PDB entry 2R93 | X-ray diffraction, 4.00 A resolution | chains A and B of the 13 polymer chains in the assembly

[Chain A]
Protein: DNA-directed RNA polymerase II subunit RPB1
From: Saccharomyces cerevisiae
Notes: EC 2.7.7.6
Reference sequence: P04050 (RPB1_YEAST); residues 1-1733 here = UniProt positions 1-1733
Sequence (1733 residues; row label = number of the first residue in the row):
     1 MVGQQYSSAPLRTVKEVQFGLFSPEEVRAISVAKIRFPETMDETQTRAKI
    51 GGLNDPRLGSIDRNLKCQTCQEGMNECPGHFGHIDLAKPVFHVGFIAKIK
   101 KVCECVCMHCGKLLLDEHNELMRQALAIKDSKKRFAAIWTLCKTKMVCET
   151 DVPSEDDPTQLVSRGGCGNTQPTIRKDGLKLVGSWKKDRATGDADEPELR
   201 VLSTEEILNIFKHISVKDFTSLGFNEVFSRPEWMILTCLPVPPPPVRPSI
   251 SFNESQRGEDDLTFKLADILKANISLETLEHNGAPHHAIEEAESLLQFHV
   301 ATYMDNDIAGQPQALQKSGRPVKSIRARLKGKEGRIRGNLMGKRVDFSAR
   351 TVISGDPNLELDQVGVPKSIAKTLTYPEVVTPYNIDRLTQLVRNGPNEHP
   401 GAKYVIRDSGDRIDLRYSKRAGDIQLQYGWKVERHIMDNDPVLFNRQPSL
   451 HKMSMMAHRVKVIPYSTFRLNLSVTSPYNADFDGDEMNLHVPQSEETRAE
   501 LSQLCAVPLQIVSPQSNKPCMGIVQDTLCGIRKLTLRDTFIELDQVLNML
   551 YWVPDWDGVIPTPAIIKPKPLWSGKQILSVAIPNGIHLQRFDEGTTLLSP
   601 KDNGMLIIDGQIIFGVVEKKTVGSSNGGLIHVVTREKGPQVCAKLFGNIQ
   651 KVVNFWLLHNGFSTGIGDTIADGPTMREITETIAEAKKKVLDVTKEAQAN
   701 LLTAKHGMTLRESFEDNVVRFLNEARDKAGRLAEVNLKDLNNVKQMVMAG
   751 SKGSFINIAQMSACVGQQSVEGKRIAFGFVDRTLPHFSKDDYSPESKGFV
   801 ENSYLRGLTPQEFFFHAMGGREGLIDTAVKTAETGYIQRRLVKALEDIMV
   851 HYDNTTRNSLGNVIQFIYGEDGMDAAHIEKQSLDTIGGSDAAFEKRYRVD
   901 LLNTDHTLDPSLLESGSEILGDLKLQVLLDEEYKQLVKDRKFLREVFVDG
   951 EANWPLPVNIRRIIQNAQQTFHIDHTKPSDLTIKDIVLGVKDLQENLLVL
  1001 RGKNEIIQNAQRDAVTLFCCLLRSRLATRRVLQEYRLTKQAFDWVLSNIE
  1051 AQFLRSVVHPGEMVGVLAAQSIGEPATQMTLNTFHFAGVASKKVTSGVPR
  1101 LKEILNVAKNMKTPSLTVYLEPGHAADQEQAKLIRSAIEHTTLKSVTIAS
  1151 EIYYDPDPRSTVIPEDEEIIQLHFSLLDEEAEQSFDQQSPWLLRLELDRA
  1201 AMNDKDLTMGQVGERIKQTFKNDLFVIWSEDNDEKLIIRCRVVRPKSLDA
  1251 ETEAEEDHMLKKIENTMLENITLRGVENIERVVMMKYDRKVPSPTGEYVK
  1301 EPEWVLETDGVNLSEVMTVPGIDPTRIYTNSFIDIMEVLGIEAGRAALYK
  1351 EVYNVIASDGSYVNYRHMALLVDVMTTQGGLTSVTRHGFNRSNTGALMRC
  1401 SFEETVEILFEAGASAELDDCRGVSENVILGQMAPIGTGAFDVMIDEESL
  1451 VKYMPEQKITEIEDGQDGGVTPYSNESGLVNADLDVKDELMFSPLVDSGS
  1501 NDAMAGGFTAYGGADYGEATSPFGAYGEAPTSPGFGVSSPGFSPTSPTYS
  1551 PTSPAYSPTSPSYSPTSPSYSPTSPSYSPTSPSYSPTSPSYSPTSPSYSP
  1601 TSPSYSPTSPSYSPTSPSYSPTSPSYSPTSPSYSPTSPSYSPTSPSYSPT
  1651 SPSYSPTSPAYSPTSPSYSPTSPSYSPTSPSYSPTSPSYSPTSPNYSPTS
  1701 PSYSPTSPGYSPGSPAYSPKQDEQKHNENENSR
Unresolved in the structure: 1, 190-194, 1082-1091, 1178-1186, 1246-1253, 1456-1733
Metal / ion sites: Zn2+ site 1: Cys-67, Cys-70, Cys-77; Zn2+ site 2: Cys-110, Cys-148; Mg2+ near Asp-481 (its only coordinating residue here)

[Chain B]
Protein: DNA-directed RNA polymerase II subunit RPB2
From: Saccharomyces cerevisiae
Notes: EC 2.7.7.6
Reference sequence: P08518 (RPB2_YEAST); residue numbers follow UniProt; this construct covers 1-1224
Sequence (1224 residues; each row starts with the number of its first residue):
     1 MSDLANSEKYYDEDPYGFEDESAPITAEDSWAVISAFFREKGLVSQQLDS
    51 FNQFVDYTLQDIICEDSTLILEQLAQHTTESDNISRKYEISFGKIYVTKP
   101 MVNESDGVTHALYPQEARLRNLTYSSGLFVDVKKRTYEAIDVPGRELKYE
   151 LIAEESEDDSESGKVFIGRLPIMLRSKNCYLSEATESDLYKLKECPFDMG
   201 GYFIINGSEKVLIAQERSAGNIVQVFKKAAPSPISHVAEIRSALEKGSRF
   251 ISTLQVKLYGREGSSARTIKATLPYIKQDIPIVIIFRALGIIPDGEILEH
   301 ICYDVNDWQMLEMLKPCVEDGFVIQDRETALDFIGRRGTALGIKKEKRIQ
   351 YAKDILQKEFLPHITQLEGFESRKAFFLGYMINRLLLCALDRKDQDDRDH
   401 FGKKRLDLAGPLLAQLFKTLFKKLTKDIFRYMQRTVEEAHDFNMKLAINA
   451 KTITSGLKYALATGNWGEQKKAMSSRAGVSQVLNRYTYSSTLSHLRRTNT
   501 PIGRDGKLAKPRQLHNTHWGLVCPAETPEGQACGLVKNLSLMSCISVGTD
   551 PMPIITFLSEWGMEPLEDYVPHQSPDATRVFVNGVWHGVHRNPARLMETL
   601 RTLRRKGDINPEVSMIRDIREKELKIFTDAGRVYRPLFIVEDDESLGHKE
   651 LKVRKGHIAKLMATEYQDIEGGFEDVEEYTWSSLLNEGLVEYIDAEEEES
   701 ILIAMQPEDLEPAEANEENDLDVDPAKRIRVSHHATTFTHCEIHPSMILG
   751 VAASIIPFPDHNQSPRNTYQSAMGKQAMGVFLTNYNVRMDTMANILYYPQ
   801 KPLGTTRAMEYLKFRELPAGQNAIVAIACYSGYNQEDSMIMNQSSIDRGL
   851 FRSLFFRSYMDQEKKYGMSITETFEKPQRTNTLRMKHGTYDKLDDDGLIA
   901 PGVRVSGEDVIIGKTTPISPDEEELGQRTAYHSKRDASTPLRSTENGIVD
   951 QVLVTTNQDGLKFVKVRVRTTKIPQIGDKFASRHGQKGTIGITYRREDMP
  1001 FTAEGIVPDLIINPHAIPSRMTVAHLIECLLSKVAALSGNEGDASPFTDI
  1051 TVEGISKLLREHGYQSRGFEVMYNGHTGKKLMAQIFFGPTYYQRLRHMVD
  1101 DKIHARARGPMQVLTRQPVEGRSRDGGLRFGEMERDCMIAHGAASFLKER
  1151 LMEASDAFRVHICGICGLMTVIAKLNHNQFECKGCDNKIDIYQIHIPYAA
  1201 KLLFQELMAMNITPRLYTDRSRDF
Unresolved in the structure: 1-18, 71-89, 134-163, 438-445, 503-509, 669-677, 716-721, 918-932
Metal / ion sites: Zn2+: Cys-1163, Cys-1166, Cys-1182, Cys-1185

[How chain A and chain B interact]
Residue-residue contacts (399; chain A residue first):
  Val-2(A) / Ala-1157(B)
  Val-2(A) / Phe-1158(B)
  Val-2(A) / Arg-1159(B)
  Val-2(A) / His-1195(B)
  Gln-4(A) / Arg-1159(B)  hydrogen bond (backbone-side chain)
  Gln-5(A) / Arg-1159(B)  hydrogen bond (backbone-side chain)
  Ser-7(A) / His-1161(B)
  Ser-7(A) / Leu-1175(B)
  Ser-7(A) / Gln-1193(B)  hydrogen bond
  Ser-8(A) / Asn-1178(B)  hydrogen bond
  Ser-8(A) / Phe-1180(B)
  Ala-9(A) / His-1161(B)
  Ala-9(A) / Phe-1180(B)  hydrophobic
  Ala-9(A) / Gln-1193(B)
  Pro-10(A) / Ile-1191(B)
  Pro-10(A) / Tyr-1192(B)
  Pro-10(A) / Gln-1193(B)  hydrogen bond (backbone-backbone)
  Leu-11(A) / Gln-1193(B)
  Leu-11(A) / His-1195(B)
  Arg-12(A) / Tyr-1192(B)  hydrogen bond
  Arg-12(A) / Gln-1193(B)  hydrogen bond (backbone-backbone)
  Arg-12(A) / Ile-1194(B)
  Arg-12(A) / Thr-1218(B)
  Arg-12(A) / Asp-1219(B)
  Thr-13(A) / Thr-1218(B)
  Val-14(A) / Ile-1194(B)  hydrophobic
  Val-14(A) / Leu-1216(B)  hydrophobic
  Val-14(A) / Tyr-1217(B)
  Lys-15(A) / Tyr-1217(B)  hydrogen bond (backbone-backbone)
  Lys-15(A) / Thr-1218(B)
  Lys-15(A) / Arg-1220(B)  hydrogen bond (backbone-side chain)
  Glu-16(A) / Arg-1215(B)
  Glu-16(A) / Leu-1216(B)
  Glu-16(A) / Tyr-1217(B)  hydrogen bond (backbone-backbone)
  Glu-16(A) / Asp-1219(B)
  Glu-16(A) / Arg-1220(B)
  Glu-16(A) / Ser-1221(B)  hydrogen bond
  Glu-16(A) / Arg-1222(B)  hydrogen bond (side chain-backbone)
  Val-17(A) / Arg-1215(B)
  Gln-18(A) / Thr-1213(B)
  Gln-18(A) / Pro-1214(B)
  Gln-18(A) / Arg-1215(B)  hydrogen bond (backbone-backbone)
  Phe-19(A) / Thr-1213(B)
  Phe-19(A) / Pro-1214(B)  hydrophobic
  Gly-20(A) / Ile-1212(B)
  Gly-20(A) / Thr-1213(B)  hydrogen bond (backbone-backbone)
  Leu-21(A) / Asn-1211(B)
  Leu-21(A) / Thr-1213(B)
  Phe-22(A) / Asn-1211(B)  hydrogen bond (backbone-side chain)
  Phe-22(A) / Thr-1213(B)
  Glu-26(A) / Cys-1166(B)
  Glu-26(A) / Leu-1168(B)
  Glu-26(A) / Arg-1215(B)  salt bridge
  Ala-29(A) / Gly-1184(B)
  Ile-30(A) / Leu-1168(B)  hydrophobic
  Ile-30(A) / Lys-1183(B)  hydrogen bond (backbone-side chain)
  Gln-71(A) / Lys-1174(B)
  Gln-71(A) / Asn-1176(B)  hydrogen bond
  Glu-72(A) / Lys-1174(B)
  Glu-72(A) / Leu-1175(B)
  Met-74(A) / Arg-1116(B)
  Asn-75(A) / Arg-1116(B)
  Glu-76(A) / Arg-1116(B)
  Glu-76(A) / Phe-1158(B)
  Glu-76(A) / Arg-1159(B)  salt bridge
  Glu-76(A) / Leu-1175(B)
  Pro-78(A) / Lys-1201(B)
  Gly-79(A) / Lys-1201(B)
  Gly-79(A) / Gln-1205(B)
  Phe-81(A) / Gln-1205(B)
  Phe-81(A) / Met-1208(B)  hydrophobic
  Phe-81(A) / Ala-1209(B)
  His-92(A) / Met-1210(B)  hydrogen bond (side chain-backbone)
  Pro-240(A) / Met-1208(B)
  Pro-240(A) / Asn-1211(B)
  Pro-242(A) / Ala-1209(B)
  Pro-245(A) / Leu-1114(B)
  Pro-245(A) / Tyr-1198(B)
  Pro-245(A) / Lys-1201(B)
  Pro-245(A) / Leu-1202(B)
  Val-246(A) / Leu-1114(B)
  Val-246(A) / Gln-1205(B)
  Val-246(A) / Glu-1206(B)
  Pro-248(A) / Leu-1114(B)
  Asn-253(A) / Arg-884(B)  hydrogen bond
  Asn-253(A) / Arg-935(B)
  Glu-254(A) / Arg-935(B)  salt bridge
  Ser-255(A) / Arg-935(B)
  Tyr-303(A) / Ala-1209(B)
  Met-304(A) / Met-1210(B)  hydrophobic
  Leu-315(A) / Lys-471(B)
  Gly-319(A) / Lys-471(B)
  Ile-325(A) / Glu-1206(B)
  Ile-325(A) / Ala-1209(B)  hydrophobic
  Ile-325(A) / Met-1210(B)  hydrophobic
  Arg-328(A) / Glu-1206(B)  salt bridge
  Leu-329(A) / Leu-1203(B)  hydrophobic
  Leu-329(A) / Glu-1206(B)
  Leu-329(A) / Leu-1207(B)  hydrophobic
  Leu-329(A) / Met-1210(B)  hydrophobic
  Arg-335(A) / Leu-1114(B)
  Arg-335(A) / Ala-1199(B)
  Arg-335(A) / Leu-1202(B)
  Arg-335(A) / Glu-1206(B)  salt bridge
  Ile-336(A) / Leu-1203(B)  hydrophobic
  Arg-337(A) / Arg-1129(B)
  Arg-337(A) / Glu-1132(B)  salt bridge
  Gly-338(A) / Arg-1129(B)  hydrogen bond (backbone-side chain)
  Asn-339(A) / Thr-1115(B)
  Asn-339(A) / Gln-1117(B)  hydrogen bond (backbone-side chain)
  Asn-339(A) / Asp-1156(B)
  Asn-339(A) / Ala-1199(B)
  Leu-340(A) / Pro-1197(B)  hydrophobic
  Leu-340(A) / Ala-1199(B)
  Leu-340(A) / Ala-1200(B)
  Leu-340(A) / Leu-1203(B)  hydrophobic
  Met-341(A) / Glu-1132(B)
  Met-341(A) / Arg-1135(B)
  Gly-342(A) / Arg-1129(B)  hydrogen bond (backbone-side chain)
  Gly-342(A) / Gly-1131(B)
  Lys-343(A) / Gln-1117(B)
  Lys-343(A) / Arg-1129(B)
  Lys-343(A) / Phe-1130(B)  hydrogen bond (backbone-backbone)
  Lys-343(A) / Leu-1151(B)  hydrogen bond (side chain-backbone)
  Lys-343(A) / Ser-1155(B)
  Lys-343(A) / Asp-1156(B)  salt bridge
  Lys-343(A) / Pro-1197(B)
  Arg-344(A) / Gln-1117(B)
  Arg-344(A) / Pro-1118(B)
  Arg-344(A) / Val-1119(B)
  Arg-344(A) / Glu-1120(B)  salt bridge
  Arg-344(A) / Gly-1127(B)  hydrogen bond (side chain-backbone)
  Arg-344(A) / Leu-1128(B)
  Arg-344(A) / Arg-1129(B)
  Arg-344(A) / Ser-1155(B)  hydrogen bond (backbone-side chain)
  Val-345(A) / Gly-1127(B)
  Val-345(A) / Leu-1128(B)  hydrogen bond (backbone-backbone)
  Val-345(A) / Phe-1130(B)  hydrophobic
  Val-345(A) / Arg-1150(B)
  Val-345(A) / Ala-1154(B)
  Asp-346(A) / Arg-1106(B)  salt bridge
  Asp-346(A) / Arg-1108(B)  hydrogen bond (side chain-backbone)
  Asp-346(A) / Met-1111(B)
  Asp-346(A) / Pro-1118(B)
  Asp-346(A) / Arg-1150(B)
  Asp-346(A) / Ala-1154(B)  hydrogen bond (backbone-backbone)
  Phe-347(A) / Arg-1106(B)  hydrogen bond (backbone-backbone)
  Phe-347(A) / Ala-1107(B)
  Phe-347(A) / Arg-1150(B)  hydrogen bond (backbone-side chain)
  Ser-348(A) / Ala-1105(B)
  Ser-348(A) / Arg-1106(B)  hydrogen bond (backbone-backbone)
  Ser-348(A) / Leu-1128(B)  hydrogen bond (side chain-backbone)
  Ala-349(A) / His-1104(B)
  Ala-349(A) / Ala-1105(B)  hydrophobic
  Ala-349(A) / Leu-1128(B)
  Arg-350(A) / Lys-1102(B)
  Arg-350(A) / Ile-1103(B)
  Arg-350(A) / His-1104(B)  hydrogen bond (backbone-backbone)
  Arg-350(A) / Leu-1128(B)
  Thr-351(A) / Ile-1103(B)
  Thr-351(A) / His-1104(B)
  Val-352(A) / Val-1099(B)  hydrophobic
  Asp-356(A) / Tyr-833(B)  hydrogen bond
  Pro-357(A) / Gly-832(B)
  Pro-357(A) / Tyr-833(B)
  Asn-358(A) / Tyr-833(B)  hydrogen bond
  Thr-373(A) / Ala-1105(B)
  Thr-373(A) / Ala-1107(B)
  Leu-374(A) / Ala-1105(B)  hydrophobic
  Leu-374(A) / Arg-1106(B)
  Thr-375(A) / Ala-1107(B)
  Tyr-404(A) / Arg-1108(B)
  Arg-412(A) / Arg-1108(B)
  Glu-433(A) / Arg-1108(B)  salt bridge
  Leu-443(A) / Met-1138(B)  hydrophobic
  Leu-443(A) / Phe-1146(B)  hydrophobic
  Asn-445(A) / Glu-1134(B)
  Gln-447(A) / Glu-1134(B)
  Ser-449(A) / Met-1133(B)
  Ser-449(A) / Glu-1134(B)  hydrogen bond
  Ser-449(A) / Cys-1137(B)
  His-451(A) / Cys-1137(B)  hydrogen bond (backbone-side chain)
  Lys-452(A) / Ala-1140(B)
  Lys-452(A) / His-1141(B)  hydrogen bond (backbone-side chain)
  Met-455(A) / Glu-1134(B)
  Met-455(A) / His-1141(B)  hydrogen bond (backbone-side chain)
  Tyr-465(A) / Ile-976(B)  hydrophobic
  Ser-466(A) / Gln-975(B)  hydrogen bond
  Ser-466(A) / Val-1099(B)
  Ser-466(A) / Asp-1100(B)  hydrogen bond
  Ser-466(A) / Ile-1103(B)
  Thr-467(A) / Ile-976(B)
  Thr-467(A) / Gly-977(B)
  Arg-469(A) / Gly-991(B)  hydrogen bond (side chain-backbone)
  Leu-472(A) / Gln-835(B)
  Leu-472(A) / Glu-836(B)
  Thr-475(A) / Glu-836(B)
  Phe-482(A) / Gln-835(B)
  Phe-482(A) / Glu-836(B)  hydrogen bond (backbone-backbone)
  Phe-482(A) / Asp-837(B)
  Phe-482(A) / Ser-838(B)
  Phe-482(A) / Thr-989(B)  hydrogen bond (backbone-side chain)
  Asp-483(A) / Asp-837(B)
  Asp-483(A) / Lys-979(B)
  Asp-483(A) / Lys-987(B)
  Asp-483(A) / Thr-989(B)
  Gly-484(A) / Thr-989(B)
  Glu-486(A) / Lys-1102(B)
  Asn-488(A) / Leu-1128(B)
  His-490(A) / Phe-1130(B)
  His-490(A) / Arg-1150(B)  hydrogen bond
  Val-491(A) / Arg-1150(B)  hydrogen bond (backbone-side chain)
  Pro-492(A) / Glu-1149(B)
  Gln-493(A) / Glu-1149(B)  hydrogen bond (backbone-side chain)
  Ser-494(A) / Glu-1149(B)  hydrogen bond (backbone-side chain)
  Glu-496(A) / Ser-1145(B)
  Thr-497(A) / Phe-1146(B)
  Thr-497(A) / Glu-1149(B)  hydrogen bond
  Glu-500(A) / Ala-1143(B)
  Glu-500(A) / Ala-1144(B)  hydrogen bond (side chain-backbone)
  Glu-500(A) / Ser-1145(B)  hydrogen bond
  Glu-500(A) / Phe-1146(B)  hydrogen bond (side chain-backbone)
  Leu-504(A) / His-1141(B)
  Cys-505(A) / Met-1138(B)  hydrophobic
  Cys-505(A) / His-1141(B)
  Gln-510(A) / His-1141(B)
  Val-524(A) / Gln-835(B)
  Gln-525(A) / Gln-835(B)
  Gln-525(A) / Glu-836(B)  hydrogen bond (side chain-backbone)
  Gln-525(A) / His-1015(B)
  Asp-526(A) / Cys-829(B)  hydrogen bond
  Asp-526(A) / Gln-835(B)  hydrogen bond (backbone-side chain)
  Asp-526(A) / Asn-1013(B)  hydrogen bond
  Asp-526(A) / His-1015(B)  salt bridge
  Thr-527(A) / Gln-835(B)
  Cys-529(A) / His-1015(B)
  Leu-657(A) / Cys-829(B)  hydrophobic
  Leu-658(A) / Tyr-830(B)  hydrophobic
  Leu-658(A) / Ser-831(B)
  Leu-658(A) / Asn-1074(B)
  Leu-658(A) / His-1076(B)
  His-659(A) / Asn-1074(B)  hydrogen bond
  His-659(A) / Leu-1081(B)
  Asn-660(A) / Met-1082(B)
  Asn-660(A) / Ala-1083(B)
  Phe-662(A) / Ala-828(B)
  Phe-662(A) / Cys-829(B)  hydrogen bond (backbone-backbone)
  Phe-662(A) / Pro-1014(B)  hydrophobic
  Ser-663(A) / Ile-827(B)  hydrogen bond (side chain-backbone)
  Ser-663(A) / Pro-1014(B)
  Ser-663(A) / Gln-1084(B)
  Ser-663(A) / Ile-1085(B)
  Ser-663(A) / Phe-1086(B)  hydrogen bond (side chain-backbone)
  Thr-664(A) / Ile-827(B)
  Thr-664(A) / Phe-1086(B)
  Gly-665(A) / Leu-1026(B)
  Gly-665(A) / Phe-1086(B)
  Ile-666(A) / Val-1023(B)  hydrophobic
  Ile-666(A) / Leu-1026(B)
  Ile-666(A) / Arg-1067(B)
  Ile-666(A) / Phe-1086(B)  hydrophobic
  Asp-668(A) / Phe-1069(B)
  Ile-670(A) / Arg-1067(B)
  Met-676(A) / Pro-725(B)
  Thr-680(A) / Ile-729(B)
  Met-746(A) / Pro-1014(B)
  Met-746(A) / His-1015(B)  hydrogen bond
  Met-746(A) / Pro-1018(B)  hydrophobic
  Ser-751(A) / His-1015(B)  hydrogen bond
  Lys-752(A) / His-1015(B)
  Lys-752(A) / Ser-1019(B)
  Gly-753(A) / Pro-1018(B)
  Asn-757(A) / Pro-1018(B)
  Asn-757(A) / Ser-1019(B)
  Asn-757(A) / Met-1021(B)
  Gln-760(A) / Met-1021(B)
  Met-761(A) / Met-1021(B)  hydrophobic
  Met-761(A) / Val-1023(B)  hydrophobic
  Ala-776(A) / Asn-516(B)
  Gly-778(A) / Asn-516(B)  hydrogen bond (backbone-side chain)
  Gly-778(A) / Glu-699(B)
  Phe-779(A) / Asn-516(B)
  Phe-779(A) / Thr-517(B)
  Phe-779(A) / Glu-698(B)
  Phe-779(A) / Glu-699(B)
  Val-780(A) / Glu-699(B)  hydrogen bond (backbone-side chain)
  Arg-782(A) / Glu-698(B)
  Arg-782(A) / Glu-699(B)  hydrogen bond (side chain-backbone)
  Arg-782(A) / Ile-701(B)  hydrogen bond (side chain-backbone)
  Thr-783(A) / Asn-516(B)
  Pro-785(A) / Glu-698(B)
  Pro-785(A) / Ile-701(B)
  Pro-785(A) / Leu-702(B)
  Pro-785(A) / Ile-703(B)  hydrogen bond (backbone-backbone)
  His-786(A) / Trp-519(B)
  His-786(A) / Leu-702(B)
  His-786(A) / Ile-703(B)
  His-786(A) / Met-705(B)  hydrogen bond
  His-786(A) / Glu-742(B)  salt bridge
  Phe-787(A) / Leu-702(B)
  Lys-789(A) / Arg-620(B)
  Glu-795(A) / Val-731(B)
  Glu-801(A) / Ile-729(B)
  Asn-802(A) / Arg-728(B)
  Asn-802(A) / Ile-729(B)  hydrogen bond (side chain-backbone)
  Tyr-804(A) / His-761(B)  hydrogen bond (backbone-side chain)
  Tyr-804(A) / Asn-762(B)
  Tyr-804(A) / Gln-763(B)
  Tyr-804(A) / Met-1021(B)  hydrophobic
  Leu-805(A) / His-761(B)
  Leu-805(A) / Val-1052(B)
  Arg-806(A) / Lys-727(B)  hydrogen bond (side chain-backbone)
  Arg-806(A) / Arg-728(B)
  Arg-806(A) / Ile-729(B)
  Arg-806(A) / His-761(B)
  Gly-807(A) / Arg-728(B)
  Gly-807(A) / Asp-760(B)
  Gly-807(A) / His-761(B)
  Leu-808(A) / Arg-728(B)  hydrogen bond (backbone-side chain)
  Leu-808(A) / Asp-760(B)  hydrogen bond (backbone-backbone)
  Leu-808(A) / Phe-1047(B)
  Thr-809(A) / Phe-1047(B)
  Pro-810(A) / Trp-519(B)
  Pro-810(A) / Met-705(B)  hydrophobic
  Pro-810(A) / Pro-745(B)  hydrophobic
  Pro-810(A) / Phe-1047(B)  hydrophobic
  Phe-813(A) / Leu-749(B)  hydrophobic
  Phe-813(A) / Pro-759(B)
  Phe-813(A) / Phe-1047(B)  hydrophobic
  Phe-814(A) / Leu-514(B)  hydrophobic
  Phe-814(A) / His-515(B)
  Phe-814(A) / Asn-516(B)
  Phe-814(A) / Trp-519(B)  hydrophobic
  His-816(A) / Gln-763(B)
  His-816(A) / Ser-764(B)  hydrogen bond (side chain-backbone)
  Ala-817(A) / Leu-514(B)  hydrophobic
  Ala-817(A) / Pro-524(B)  hydrophobic
  Ala-817(A) / Ser-764(B)
  Met-818(A) / Leu-514(B)
  Met-818(A) / Asn-516(B)
  Arg-821(A) / Arg-512(B)  hydrogen bond (side chain-backbone)
  Arg-821(A) / Leu-514(B)
  Arg-821(A) / Pro-524(B)  hydrogen bond (side chain-backbone)
  Arg-821(A) / Thr-527(B)
  Glu-822(A) / Gln-513(B)
  Leu-824(A) / Pro-765(B)  hydrophobic
  Leu-824(A) / Thr-768(B)
  Ile-825(A) / Arg-512(B)
  Ile-825(A) / Gln-513(B)
  Ala-828(A) / Gly-530(B)
  Gln-838(A) / Met-1133(B)
  Arg-839(A) / Glu-1132(B)  salt bridge
  Val-842(A) / Asp-1136(B)
  Lys-843(A) / Glu-1132(B)
  Lys-843(A) / Arg-1135(B)
  Glu-846(A) / Arg-1135(B)  salt bridge
  Met-1063(A) / Ile-1139(B)
  Val-1066(A) / Asp-1136(B)
  Val-1066(A) / Ile-1139(B)  hydrophobic
  Val-1066(A) / Ala-1140(B)  hydrophobic
  Gln-1070(A) / Cys-1137(B)
  Gln-1070(A) / Ala-1140(B)
  Lys-1144(A) / Glu-262(B)  salt bridge
  Asn-1265(A) / Gly-263(B)
  Asn-1265(A) / Ser-265(B)
  Glu-1269(A) / Glu-262(B)
  Glu-1269(A) / Gly-263(B)
  Leu-1409(A) / Leu-1207(B)  hydrophobic
  Leu-1409(A) / Ile-1212(B)
  Phe-1410(A) / Met-1210(B)  hydrophobic
  Phe-1410(A) / Ile-1212(B)  hydrophobic
  Leu-1418(A) / Arg-1222(B)
  Asp-1420(A) / Arg-1220(B)
  Asp-1420(A) / Arg-1222(B)  salt bridge
  Arg-1422(A) / Asp-1223(B)
  Arg-1422(A) / Phe-1224(B)  hydrogen bond (side chain-backbone)
  Val-1424(A) / Ile-1139(B)  hydrophobic
  Ser-1425(A) / Arg-1135(B)
  Val-1428(A) / Leu-1151(B)  hydrophobic
  Ile-1429(A) / Pro-1197(B)
  Ile-1429(A) / Ala-1200(B)
  Leu-1430(A) / His-1195(B)
  Leu-1430(A) / Ile-1196(B)
  Leu-1430(A) / Pro-1197(B)
  Gly-1431(A) / Lys-1148(B)
  Gly-1431(A) / Met-1152(B)
  Gly-1431(A) / Pro-1197(B)
  Gln-1432(A) / Lys-1148(B)
  Met-1433(A) / Ala-1144(B)  hydrophobic
  Met-1433(A) / Ser-1145(B)
  Met-1433(A) / Lys-1148(B)
  Ile-1436(A) / Ile-1139(B)  hydrophobic
  Ile-1436(A) / Gly-1142(B)
  Ile-1436(A) / Ala-1144(B)
  Gly-1437(A) / Gly-1142(B)
  Thr-1438(A) / Gly-1142(B)  hydrogen bond (side chain-backbone)
  Thr-1438(A) / Ala-1144(B)
  Thr-1438(A) / Ser-1145(B)
  Gly-1439(A) / Ala-1144(B)
Interface residues without a listed pair, chain A (220 interface residues in all): Gly-3, Tyr-6, Val-27, Val-32, Gln-68, Thr-69, Cys-70, Cys-77, His-80, Phe-95, Phe-228, Trp-233, Leu-236, Cys-238, Pro-243, Ser-318, Arg-326, Ser-354, Ser-369, Ile-370, Pro-448, Asp-481, Leu-501, Asn-654, Gly-661, Gly-667, Thr-669, Asn-742, Val-743, Val-770, Phe-777, Leu-784, Gly-820, Lys-1261, Ala-1434
Interface residues without a listed pair, chain B (197 interface residues in all): Glu-312, His-400, Lys-470, His-518, Cys-533, Gly-534, Arg-635, Ser-700, Ala-726, Arg-730, Ile-748, Tyr-769, Asn-834, Gly-988, Ile-990, Ile-1017, Ile-1027, Leu-1030, Glu-1053, Thr-1077, Lys-1080, Gly-1109, Val-1113, Leu-1147, Thr-1170, Val-1171, Ile-1172, Ala-1173, Phe-1204

[Summary]
220 residues of chain A and 197 residues of chain B are in contact, with 79 hydrogen bonds and 16 salt
bridges. Polar contacts include Glu-26(A)/Arg-1215(B), Glu-76(A)/Arg-1159(B) and Glu-254(A)/Arg-935(B). The
Zn2+ site 1 is built by Cys-67(A), Cys-70(A) and Cys-77(A).
Chain A is DNA-directed RNA polymerase II subunit RPB1 and chain B is DNA-directed RNA polymerase II subunit
RPB2, both from Saccharomyces cerevisiae; the structure, Elongation complex of RNA polymerase II with a
hepatitis delta virus-derived RNA stem loop, was determined by X-ray diffraction (same publication as 2R92).
